PDB entry 1FYT | X-ray diffraction, 2.60 A resolution | chains A and C of the 5 polymer chains in the assembly

# Chain A
Protein: HLA class II histocompatibility antigen, dr alpha chain
From: Homo sapiens
Notes: fragment: extracellular domain
Reference sequence: P01903 (2DRA_HUMAN); residues 1-181 here correspond to UniProt positions 26-206 (UniProt number = residue number + 25)
Chain sequence (181 residues; each row starts with the number of its first residue):
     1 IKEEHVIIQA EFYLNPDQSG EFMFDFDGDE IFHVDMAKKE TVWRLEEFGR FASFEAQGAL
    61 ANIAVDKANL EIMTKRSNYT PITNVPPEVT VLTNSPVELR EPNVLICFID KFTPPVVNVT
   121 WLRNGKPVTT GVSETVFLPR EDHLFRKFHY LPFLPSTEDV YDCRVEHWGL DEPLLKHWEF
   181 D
Disordered / not traced: 1
Curated features (UniProtKB/Swiss-Prot):
  - region: Glu179 to Asp181 (Connecting peptide)
  - site: Gln9 (Self- and pathogen-derived peptide antigen), Gly49 (Self-peptide antigen), Phe51 (Self- and pathogen-derived peptide antigen), Ala52 (Self-peptide antigen), Ser53 (Self- and pathogen-derived peptide antigen), Glu55 (Pathogen-derived peptide antigen), Asn62 (Self- and pathogen-derived peptide antigen), Asn69 (Pathogen-derived peptide antigen), Arg76 (Self- and pathogen-derived peptide antigen)
  - glycosylation (N-linked (GlcNAc...) asparagine): Asn78, Asn118
Cystine bridges: Cys107-Cys163
Covalently attached groups: N-acetylglucosamine (NAG) linked to Asn78, Asn118

# Chain C
Protein: Hemagglutinin HA1 peptide chain
From: H3N2 subtype
Notes: fragment: antigen peptide
Reference sequence: P03437 (HEMA_IAAIC); residues 306-318 here correspond to UniProt positions 322-334 (UniProt number = residue number + 16)
Chain sequence (13 residues; numbered 306 to 318; the number before each row is that of its first residue):
   306 PKYVKQNTLK LAT

# Interface between chain A and chain C
Contacting residue pairs - 32 pairs, chain A then chain C:
  Gln9(A) with Lys310(C); Gln311(C), hydrogen bond (side chain-backbone)
  Glu11(A) with Thr313(C)
  Phe22(A) with Lys310(C)
  Phe24(A) with Val309(C)
  Ile31(A) with Tyr308(C)
  Phe32(A) with Tyr308(C), hydrophobic
  Trp43(A) with Tyr308(C), hydrophobic
  Phe51(A) with Pro306(C)
  Ala52(A) with Pro306(C); Tyr308(C), hydrophobic
  Ser53(A) with Pro306(C), hydrogen bond (backbone-backbone); Lys307(C); Tyr308(C), hydrogen bond (backbone-backbone)
  Phe54(A) with Tyr308(C); Lys310(C)
  Glu55(A) with Lys307(C)
  Gly58(A) with Lys310(C)
  Asn62(A) with Lys310(C); Gln311(C), hydrogen bond (side chain-backbone); Asn312(C); Thr313(C), hydrogen bond (side chain-backbone)
  Val65(A) with Thr313(C)
  Asp66(A) with Thr313(C)
  Asn69(A) with Leu314(C), hydrogen bond (side chain-backbone); Lys315(C); Leu316(C), hydrogen bond (side chain-backbone)
  Ile72(A) with Leu316(C), hydrophobic; Ala317(C)
  Met73(A) with Leu316(C), hydrophobic
  Arg76(A) with Leu316(C); Ala317(C), hydrogen bond (side chain-backbone)
Other interface residues (no listed pair), chain A (22 interface residues in all): Ala59, Ala68
Other interface residues (no listed pair), chain C (13 interface residues in all): Thr318

# In short
The interface between chain A and chain C involves 22 residues on one side and 13 on the other, with 8
hydrogen bonds. Polar contacts include Gln9(A)-Gln311(C), Asn62(A)-Gln311(C) and Asn62(A)-Thr313(C).
Chain A is HLA class II histocompatibility antigen, dr alpha chain (Homo sapiens) and chain C is Hemagglutinin
HA1 peptide chain (H3N2 subtype); the structure, Crystal structure of a complex of a human alpha/beta-T cell
receptor, influenza ha antigen peptide, and ..., was determined by X-ray diffraction.
